Entry 6B44 (electron microscopy, 2.90 A resolution); this record covers chains G and N of the 12 polymer chains in the assembly.

Chain G:
Protein: CRISPR-associated protein Csy3
From: Pseudomonas aeruginosa (strain UCBPP-PA14)
Reference sequence: Q02MM1 (CSY3_PSEAB); residue numbers follow UniProt; this construct covers 1-342
Chain sequence (344 residues; numbered -1 to 342; the number before each row is that of its first residue; numbers below 1 keep their minus sign (Met-1 is residue -1)):
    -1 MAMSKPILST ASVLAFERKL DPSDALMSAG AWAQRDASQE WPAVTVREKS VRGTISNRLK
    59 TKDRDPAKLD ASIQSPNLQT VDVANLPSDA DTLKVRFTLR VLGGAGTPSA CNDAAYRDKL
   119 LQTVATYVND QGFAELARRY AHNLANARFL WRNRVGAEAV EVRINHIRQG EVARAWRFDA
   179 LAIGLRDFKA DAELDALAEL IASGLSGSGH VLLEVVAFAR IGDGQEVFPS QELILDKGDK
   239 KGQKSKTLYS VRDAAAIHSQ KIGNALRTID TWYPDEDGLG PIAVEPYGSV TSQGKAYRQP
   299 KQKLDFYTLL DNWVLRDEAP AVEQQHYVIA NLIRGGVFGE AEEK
Not modelled in the structure: -1 to 5, 339-342
Sequence notes: initiating methionine (-1); expression tag (0)

Chain N:
Molecule: Target DNA strand
Sequence (49 nucleotides; numbered 1 to 49; the number before each row is that of its first residue):
     1 CAGGTAGACG CGGACATCAA GCCCGCCGTG AAGGTGATGA CTGCACAGA
Not modelled in the structure: 1-2, 44-49

Chain G / chain N interface:
Contacting residue pairs - 19 pairs, chain G then chain N:
  Ser10(G) - DG30(N)  sugar contact
  Val11(G) - DG30(N)  base contact
  Asn55(G) - DC22(N)  phosphate contact
  Asn55(G) - DC23(N)  hydrogen bond to the sugar
  Ser73(G) - DA20(N)  sugar contact
  Pro74(G) - DA20(N)  sugar contact
  Asn75(G) - DG21(N)  sugar contact
  Asn75(G) - DC22(N)  base contact
  Leu76(G) - DA20(N)  base contact
  Leu76(G) - DG21(N)  sugar contact
  Gln77(G) - DG21(N)  hydrogen bond to the phosphate
  Gln77(G) - DC22(N)  hydrogen bond to the base
  Leu233(G) - DC27(N)  base contact
  Lys239(G) - DG21(N)  base contact
  Lys239(G) - DC22(N)  phosphate contact
  Ser243(G) - DC22(N)  hydrogen bond to the base
  Val335(G) - DT29(N)  base contact
  Val335(G) - DG30(N)  base contact
  Glu338(G) - DG30(N)  sugar contact
Also at the interface, not in a pair above, chain G (15 interface residues in all): Leu12, Gly240
Also at the interface, not in a pair above, chain N (8 interface residues in all): DA31

In short:
Chain G and chain N form an interface of 15 and 8 residues respectively; the contacts include 4 hydrogen
bonds. Among the polar pairs are Gln77(G)-DC22(N), Ser243(G)-DC22(N) and Asn55(G)-DC23(N).
Here chain G is CRISPR-associated protein Csy3 (Pseudomonas aeruginosa (strain UCBPP-PA14)) and chain N is
Target DNA strand. Entry 6B44 (Cryo-EM structure of Type I-F CRISPR crRNA-guided Csy surveillance complex with
bound target dsDNA) was determined by electron microscopy (same publication as 6B45, 6B46, 6B47 and 6B48).
